Entry 3OEU (X-ray diffraction, 2.60 A resolution); this record covers chains K and W of the 28 polymer chains in the assembly.

[Chain K]
Molecule: Proteasome component PRE2
Source organism: Saccharomyces cerevisiae
Notes: EC 3.4.25.1
UniProtKB: P30656 (PSB5_YEAST); the construct lacks a stretch of the UniProt sequence and is renumbered around it, so the offset changes along the chain: 1-105 = UniProt 76-180; 106-181 = UniProt 183-258; 183-211 = UniProt 259-287
Amino-acid sequence (212 residues; each row starts with the number of its first residue; note: 1 number in that range is skipped by the numbering (no residue carries it; nothing is unmodelled there); a row labelled like 105A-105B holds insertion residues (105A, then the next letters in order)):
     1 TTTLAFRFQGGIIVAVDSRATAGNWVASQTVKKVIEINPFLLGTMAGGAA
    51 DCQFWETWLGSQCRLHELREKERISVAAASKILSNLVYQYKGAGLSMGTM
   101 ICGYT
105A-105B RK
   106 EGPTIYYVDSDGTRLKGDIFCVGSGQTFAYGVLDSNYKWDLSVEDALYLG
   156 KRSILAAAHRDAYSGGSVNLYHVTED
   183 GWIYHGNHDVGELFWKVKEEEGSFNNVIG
Metal / ion sites: Mg2+: Ala163, Asp166, Ser169 (shared with Asp194(W) of chain W)
Ligand contacts: OEU (N-{(2S)-1-[(2-chlorobenzyl)amino]-1-oxo-4-phenylbutan-2-yl}-N~2~-[3-(2-methylphenyl)propanoyl]-L-threoninamide): Thr1, Arg19, Ala20, Thr21, Ala27, Val31, Lys33, Met45, Ala46, Gly47, Gly48, Ala49, Cys52, Gln53, Ser96

[Chain W]
Molecule: Proteasome component PUP3
Source organism: Saccharomyces cerevisiae
Notes: EC 3.4.25.1
UniProtKB: P25451 (PSB3_YEAST); the construct lacks a stretch of the UniProt sequence and is renumbered around it, so the offset changes along the chain: -8 to -1 = UniProt 2-9; 1-36 = UniProt 10-45; 38-105 = UniProt 46-113; 106-122 = UniProt 117-133; 2 more segments
Amino-acid sequence (204 residues; row label = number of the first residue in the row; note: 3 numbers in that range are skipped by the numbering (no residue carries them; nothing is unmodelled there); a row labelled like 105A-105C holds insertion residues (105A, then the next letters in order); numbers below 1 keep their minus sign (Ser-8 is residue -8)):
    -8 SDPSSING
     1 GIVVAMTGKDCVAIACDLRLGSQSLGVSNKFEKIFH
    38 YGHVFLGITGLATDVTTLNEMFRYKTNLYKLKEERAIEPETFTQLVSSSL
    88 YERRFGPYFVGPVVAGIN
105A-105C SKS
   106 GKPFIAGFDLIGCIDEA
  122A K
   123 DFIVSGTASDQLFGMCESLYEPNLEPEDLFETISQALLNAADRDALSGWG
   173 AVVYIIK
   181 KDEVVKRYLKMRQD
UniProt features mapped onto this chain:
  - modified residue: Ser22 (Phosphoserine)
  - cross-link: Lys62 (Glycyl lysine isopeptide (Lys-Gly) (interchain with G-Cter in ubiquitin))
Metal / ion sites: Mg2+: Asp194 (shared with Ala163(K), Asp166(K), Ser169(K) of chain K)

[Chain K / chain W interface]
Contacting residue pairs - 47 pairs, chain K then chain W:
  Arg19(K) with Asp194(W), salt bridge
  Asn24(K) with Asp166(W); Ala167(W), hydrogen bond (backbone-backbone); Leu168(W)
  Trp25(K) with Gln133(W); Arg165(W)
  Val26(K) with Arg165(W), hydrogen bond (backbone-side chain); Asp166(W); Ala167(W)
  Ala27(K) with Arg165(W), hydrogen bond (backbone-side chain)
  Ser28(K) with Arg165(W)
  Gln29(K) with Arg192(W); Asp194(W), hydrogen bond
  Phe133(K) with Leu25(W), hydrophobic
  Ala163(K) with Asp194(W)
  His164(K) with Asn29(W); Trp171(W), hydrogen bond (backbone-side chain); Gln193(W), hydrogen bond (side chain-backbone)
  Arg165(K) with Ser24(W); Leu25(W); Gly26(W), hydrogen bond (side chain-backbone); Val27(W), hydrogen bond (side chain-backbone); Trp171(W)
  Asp166(K) with Ser24(W)
  Ala167(K) with Arg19(W); Ser24(W), hydrogen bond (backbone-backbone); Ala167(W)
  Tyr168(K) with Ser24(W); Ala167(W), hydrophobic
  Ser169(K) with Asp194(W)
  Gly170(K) with Asp194(W)
  Gly171(K) with Arg192(W), hydrogen bond (backbone-side chain); Asp194(W), hydrogen bond (backbone-side chain)
  Asp191(K) with Arg192(W), salt bridge
  Val192(K) with Arg192(W); Asp194(W)
  Gly193(K) with Arg192(W)
  Phe196(K) with Gln193(W)
  Trp197(K) with Lys190(W); Met191(W); Gln193(W)
  Asn208(K) with Val27(W); Asn29(W), hydrogen bond; Lys30(W)
  Val209(K) with Asn29(W); Gln193(W)
  Ile210(K) with Lys30(W)
Also at the interface, not in a pair above, chain W (22 interface residues in all): Ser-4, Gln23, Asp164, Tyr188

[Summary]
The interface between chain K and chain W involves 25 residues on one side and 22 on the other; the contacts
include 12 hydrogen bonds and 2 salt bridges. Among the polar pairs are Arg19(K)-Asp194(W),
Asp191(K)-Arg192(W) and Val26(K)-Arg165(W). Chain K binds compound OEU.
Here chain K is Proteasome component PRE2 and chain W is Proteasome component PUP3, both from Saccharomyces
cerevisiae. Entry 3OEU (Structure of yeast 20S open-gate proteasome with Compound 24) was determined by X-ray
diffraction together with 3SDI, 3SDK and 3OEV from the same study.
